Entry 3MRB (X-ray diffraction, 1.40 A resolution); this record covers chains A and B of the 3 polymer chains in the assembly.

== Chain A ==
Molecule: HLA class I histocompatibility antigen, A-2 alpha chain
Organism: Homo sapiens
Notes: fragment: HLA-A*0201 alpha chain, UNP resiude 25-300
UniProtKB: P01892 (1A02_HUMAN); residues 1-276 here correspond to UniProt positions 25-300 (UniProt number = residue number + 24)
Amino-acid sequence (276 residues; row label = number of the first residue in the row):
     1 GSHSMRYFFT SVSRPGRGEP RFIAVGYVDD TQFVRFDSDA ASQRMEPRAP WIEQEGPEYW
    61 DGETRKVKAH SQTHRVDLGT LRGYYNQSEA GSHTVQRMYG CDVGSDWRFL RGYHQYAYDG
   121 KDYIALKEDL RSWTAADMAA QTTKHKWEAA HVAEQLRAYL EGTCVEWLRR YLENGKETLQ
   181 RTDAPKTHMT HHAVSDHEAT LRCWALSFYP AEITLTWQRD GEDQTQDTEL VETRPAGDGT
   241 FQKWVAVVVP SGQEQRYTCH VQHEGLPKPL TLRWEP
Disordered / not traced: 276
Disulfide bonds: Cys-101/Cys-164, Cys-203/Cys-259
Differences from the reference sequence: engineered mutation Val-245 (Ala269 in P01892)

== Chain B ==
Molecule: Beta-2-microglobulin
Organism: Homo sapiens
UniProtKB: P61769 (B2MG_HUMAN); residues 1-99 here correspond to UniProt positions 21-119 (UniProt number = residue number + 20)
Amino-acid sequence (100 residues; each row starts with the number of its first residue; numbering starts at 0):
     0 MIQRTPKIQV YSRHPAENGK SNFLNCYVSG FHPSDIEVDL LKNGERIEKV EHSDLSFSKD
    60 WSFYLLYYTE FTPTEKDEYA CRVNHVTLSQ PKIVKWDRDM
Disulfide bonds: Cys-25/Cys-80
Differences from the reference sequence: expression tag (0)
Swiss-Prot annotation at these positions:
  - modified residue: Gln-2 (Pyrrolidone carboxylic acid)
  - glycosylation: Ile-1 (N-linked (Glc) (glycation) isoleucine), Lys-19 (N-linked (Glc) (glycation) lysine), Lys-41 (N-linked (Glc) (glycation) lysine), Lys-48 (N-linked (Glc) (glycation) lysine), Lys-58 (N-linked (Glc) (glycation) lysine), Lys-91 (N-linked (Glc) (glycation) lysine), Lys-94 (N-linked (Glc) (glycation) lysine)

== Chain A / chain B interface ==
Residue-residue contacts - 53 pairs, chain A then chain B:
  Phe-8(A) / Ser-55(B)
  Phe-8(A) / Phe-56(B)
  Phe-9(A) / Phe-56(B)
  Thr-10(A) / Phe-56(B)
  Thr-10(A) / Phe-62(B)
  Val-12(A) / Ser-33(B)
  Ile-23(A) / Leu-54(B)  hydrophobic
  Val-25(A) / Asp-53(B)
  Val-25(A) / Ser-55(B)
  Tyr-27(A) / Tyr-63(B)
  Gln-32(A) / Asp-53(B)  hydrogen bond
  Arg-35(A) / Asp-53(B)  salt bridge
  Gln-96(A) / His-31(B)  hydrogen bond
  Gln-96(A) / Phe-56(B)
  Gln-96(A) / Trp-60(B)  hydrogen bond (side chain-backbone)
  Gln-96(A) / Phe-62(B)
  Arg-97(A) / Phe-56(B)
  Gln-115(A) / Lys-58(B)
  Gln-115(A) / Trp-60(B)
  Tyr-116(A) / Trp-60(B)
  Ala-117(A) / Trp-60(B)
  Asp-119(A) / Met-0(B)
  Asp-119(A) / His-31(B)
  Gly-120(A) / Arg-3(B)  hydrogen bond (backbone-side chain)
  Gly-120(A) / His-31(B)
  Gly-120(A) / Trp-60(B)
  Asp-122(A) / Trp-60(B)  hydrogen bond
  Thr-190(A) / Met-99(B)  hydrogen bond (side chain-backbone)
  His-192(A) / Asp-98(B)  hydrogen bond (side chain-backbone)
  His-192(A) / Met-99(B)
  Arg-202(A) / Met-99(B)  hydrogen bond (side chain-backbone)
  Trp-204(A) / Met-99(B)  hydrogen bond (side chain-backbone)
  Val-231(A) / Gln-8(B)
  Glu-232(A) / Gln-8(B)  hydrogen bond (backbone-side chain)
  Glu-232(A) / Tyr-26(B)  hydrogen bond
  Glu-232(A) / Ser-28(B)  hydrogen bond
  Thr-233(A) / Tyr-26(B)
  Arg-234(A) / Gln-8(B)  hydrogen bond
  Arg-234(A) / Tyr-10(B)
  Pro-235(A) / Tyr-10(B)  hydrogen bond (backbone-side chain)
  Pro-235(A) / Asn-24(B)
  Pro-235(A) / Tyr-26(B)
  Pro-235(A) / Leu-65(B)  hydrophobic
  Ala-236(A) / Arg-12(B)
  Ala-236(A) / Asn-24(B)  hydrogen bond (backbone-side chain)
  Gly-237(A) / Arg-12(B)  hydrogen bond (backbone-side chain)
  Gly-237(A) / Leu-65(B)
  Asp-238(A) / Arg-12(B)
  Asp-238(A) / His-13(B)
  Gln-242(A) / Tyr-10(B)
  Gln-242(A) / Ser-11(B)  hydrogen bond (side chain-backbone)
  Gln-242(A) / Arg-12(B)  hydrogen bond (side chain-backbone)
  Trp-244(A) / Met-99(B)  hydrogen bond
Other interface residues (no listed pair), chain A (36 interface residues in all): Arg-48, His-93, Thr-94, Met-98, Lys-121
Other interface residues (no listed pair), chain B (25 interface residues in all): Lys-6, Asp-59

== In short ==
36 residues of chain A and 25 residues of chain B are in contact; the contacts include 19 hydrogen bonds and 1
salt bridge. Polar contacts include Arg-35(A)/Asp-53(B), Gln-32(A)/Asp-53(B) and Gln-96(A)/His-31(B).
Here chain A is HLA class I histocompatibility antigen, A-2 alpha chain and chain B is Beta-2-microglobulin,
both from Homo sapiens. Entry 3MRB (Crystal Structure of MHC class I HLA-A2 molecule complexed with HCMV
pp65-495-503 nonapeptide A7H variant) was determined by X-ray diffraction.
